Entry 3MOE (X-ray diffraction, 1.25 A resolution); this record covers chain A.

# Chain A
Protein: Phosphoenolpyruvate carboxykinase, cytosolic [GTP]
From: Rattus norvegicus
Notes: EC 4.1.1.32
Reference sequence: P07379 (PCKGC_RAT); residues 1-622 here = UniProt positions 1-622
Chain sequence (624 residues; row label = number of the first residue in the row; numbers below 1 keep their minus sign (Gly-1 is residue -1)):
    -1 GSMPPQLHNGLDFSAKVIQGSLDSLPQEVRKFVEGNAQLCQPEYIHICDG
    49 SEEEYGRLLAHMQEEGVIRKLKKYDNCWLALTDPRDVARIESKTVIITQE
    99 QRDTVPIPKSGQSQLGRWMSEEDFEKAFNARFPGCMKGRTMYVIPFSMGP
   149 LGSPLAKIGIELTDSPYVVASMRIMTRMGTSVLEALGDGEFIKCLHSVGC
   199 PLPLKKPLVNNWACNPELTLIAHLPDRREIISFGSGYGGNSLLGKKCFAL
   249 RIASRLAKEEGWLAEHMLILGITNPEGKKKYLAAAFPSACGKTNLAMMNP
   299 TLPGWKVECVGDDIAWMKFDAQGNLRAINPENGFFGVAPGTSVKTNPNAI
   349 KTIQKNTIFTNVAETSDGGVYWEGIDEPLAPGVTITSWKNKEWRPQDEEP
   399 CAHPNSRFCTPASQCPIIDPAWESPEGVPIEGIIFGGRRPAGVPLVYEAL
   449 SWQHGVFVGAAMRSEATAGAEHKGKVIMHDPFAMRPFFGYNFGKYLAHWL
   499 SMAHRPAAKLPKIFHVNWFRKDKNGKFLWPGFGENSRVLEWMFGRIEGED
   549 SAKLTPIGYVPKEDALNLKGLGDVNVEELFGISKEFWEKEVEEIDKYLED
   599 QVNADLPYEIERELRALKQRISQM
Not modelled in the structure: 466-471
Construct notes: expression tag (-1 to 0); engineered mutation Gly467 (Ala in P07379)
Ion coordination: Na+: Leu79, Asn208; Mn2+ site 1: Lys244, His264, Asp311 (together with GTP, sulfopyruvate); Mn2+ site 2: Thr291 (together with GTP)
Small-molecule neighbours:
  - GTP (guanosine-5'-triphosphate): Lys244, His264, Pro285, Ser286, Ala287, Cys288, Gly289, Lys290, Thr291, Asn292, Asp311, Phe333, Val335, Arg405, Arg436, Trp516, Phe517, Phe525, Gly529, Phe530, Asn533
  - sulfopyruvate (SPV): Arg87, Gly236, Gly237, Lys243, Lys244, His264, Ser286, Asp311, Phe333, Arg405, Phe485
Curated features (UniProtKB/Swiss-Prot):
  - region: Gly457 to Gly487 (Omega-loop)
  - active site: Cys288
  - binding site (substrate): Arg87, Tyr235 to Gly237, Ser286, Asn403 to Arg405
  - binding site (Mn(2+)): Lys244, His264, Asp311
  - binding site (GTP): Ala287 to Asn292, Arg405, Arg436, Phe530 to Asn533
  - modified residue: Ser19 (Phosphoserine), Lys70 (N6-acetyllysine), Lys71 (N6-acetyllysine), Ser90 (Phosphoserine), Lys91 (N6-acetyllysine), Ser118 (Phosphoserine), Thr178 (Phosphothreonine), Ser286 (Phosphoserine), Lys473 (N6-acetyllysine), Lys521 (N6-acetyllysine), Lys524 (N6-acetyllysine), Lys594 (N6-acetyllysine)

# Overview
Bound to chain A: GTP and sulfopyruvate. Leu79 and Asn208 coordinate Na+. Lys244, His264 and Asp311 form the
Mn2+ site 1. Curated annotation (UniProt) lists active-site residue Cys288, 8 substrate-binding residues, 3
Mn2+-binding residues and 12 GTP-binding residues.
Chain A is Phosphoenolpyruvate carboxykinase, cytosolic [GTP] (Rattus norvegicus); the structure, The
structure of rat cytosolic PEPCK mutant A467G in complex with Beta-Sulfopyruvate and GTP, was determined by
X-ray diffraction (same publication as 3MOF and 3MOH).
